5M5Y - chains A and H of the 17 polymer chains in the assembly; structure by electron microscopy, 4.00 A resolution.

== Chain A ==
Protein: DNA-directed RNA polymerase I subunit RPA190
From: Saccharomyces cerevisiae
Notes: EC 2.7.7.6
UniProtKB: P10964 (RPA1_YEAST); residue numbers follow UniProt; this construct covers 1-1664
Sequence (1664 residues; each row starts with the number of its first residue):
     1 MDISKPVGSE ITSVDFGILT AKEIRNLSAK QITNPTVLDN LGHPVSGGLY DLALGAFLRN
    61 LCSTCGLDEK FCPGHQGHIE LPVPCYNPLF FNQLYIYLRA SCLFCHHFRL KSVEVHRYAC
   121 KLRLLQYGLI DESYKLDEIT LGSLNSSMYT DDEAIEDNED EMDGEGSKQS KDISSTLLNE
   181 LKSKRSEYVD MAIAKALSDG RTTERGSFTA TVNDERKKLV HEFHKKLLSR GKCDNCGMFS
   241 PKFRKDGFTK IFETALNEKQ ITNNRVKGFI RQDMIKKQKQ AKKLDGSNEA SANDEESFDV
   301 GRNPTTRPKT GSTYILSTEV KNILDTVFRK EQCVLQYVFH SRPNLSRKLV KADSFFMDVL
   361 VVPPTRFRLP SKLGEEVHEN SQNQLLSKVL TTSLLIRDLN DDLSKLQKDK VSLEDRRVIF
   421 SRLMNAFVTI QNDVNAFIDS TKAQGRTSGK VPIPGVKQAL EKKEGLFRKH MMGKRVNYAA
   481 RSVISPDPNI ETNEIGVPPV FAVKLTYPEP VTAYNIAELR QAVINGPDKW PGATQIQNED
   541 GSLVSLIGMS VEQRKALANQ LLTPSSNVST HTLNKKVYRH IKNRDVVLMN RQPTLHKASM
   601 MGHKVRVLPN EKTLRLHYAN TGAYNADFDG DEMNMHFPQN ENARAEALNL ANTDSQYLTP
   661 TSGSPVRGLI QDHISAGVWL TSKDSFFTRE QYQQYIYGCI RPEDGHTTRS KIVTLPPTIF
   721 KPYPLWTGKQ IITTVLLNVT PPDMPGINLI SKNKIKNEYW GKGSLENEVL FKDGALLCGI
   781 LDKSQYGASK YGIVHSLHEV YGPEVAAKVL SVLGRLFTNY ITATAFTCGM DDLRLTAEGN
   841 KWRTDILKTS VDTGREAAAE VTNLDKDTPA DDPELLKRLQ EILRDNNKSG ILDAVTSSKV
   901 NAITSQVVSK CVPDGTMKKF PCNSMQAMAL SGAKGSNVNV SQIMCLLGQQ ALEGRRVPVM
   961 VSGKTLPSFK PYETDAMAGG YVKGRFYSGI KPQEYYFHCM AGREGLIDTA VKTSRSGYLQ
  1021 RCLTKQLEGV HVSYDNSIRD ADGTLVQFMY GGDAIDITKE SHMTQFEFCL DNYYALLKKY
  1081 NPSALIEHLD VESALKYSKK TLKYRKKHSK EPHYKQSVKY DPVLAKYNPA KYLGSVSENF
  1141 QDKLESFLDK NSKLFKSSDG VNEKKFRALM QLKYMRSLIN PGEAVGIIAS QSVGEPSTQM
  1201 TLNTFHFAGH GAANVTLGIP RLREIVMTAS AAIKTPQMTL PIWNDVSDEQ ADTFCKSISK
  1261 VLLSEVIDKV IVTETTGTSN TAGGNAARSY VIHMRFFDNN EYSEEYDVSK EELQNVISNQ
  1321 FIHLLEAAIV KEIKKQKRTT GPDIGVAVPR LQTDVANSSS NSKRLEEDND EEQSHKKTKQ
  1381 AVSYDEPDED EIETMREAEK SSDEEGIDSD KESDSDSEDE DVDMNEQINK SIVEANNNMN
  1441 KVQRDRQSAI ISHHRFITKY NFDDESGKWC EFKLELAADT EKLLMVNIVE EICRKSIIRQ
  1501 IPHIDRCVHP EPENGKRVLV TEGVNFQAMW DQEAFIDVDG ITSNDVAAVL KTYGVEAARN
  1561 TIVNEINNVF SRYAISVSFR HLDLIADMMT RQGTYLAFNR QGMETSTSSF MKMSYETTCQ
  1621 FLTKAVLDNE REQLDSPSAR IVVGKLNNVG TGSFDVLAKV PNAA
Unresolved in the structure: 143-171, 271-311, 407-416, 1154-1159, 1206-1213, 1278-1286, 1339-1432, 1664
Curated features (UniProtKB/Swiss-Prot):
  - region: P992 to E1004 (Bridging helix)
  - binding site (Zn(2+)): C62, C65, C72, H75, C102, C105, C233, C236
  - binding site (Mg(2+)): D627, D629, D631
  - modified residue (Phosphoserine): S889, S1636
Metal / ion sites: Zn2+ site 1: C62, C65, C72, H75; Zn2+ site 2: C102, C105, C233, C236
What the authors report for this chain:
  - conformationally variable residues (order/disorder transition): K1012 to S1016

== Chain H ==
Protein: DNA-directed RNA polymerases I, II, and III subunit RPABC3
From: Saccharomyces cerevisiae
UniProtKB: P20436 (RPAB3_YEAST); residues 1-146 here = UniProt positions 1-146
Sequence (146 residues; row label = number of the first residue in the row):
     1 MSNTLFDDIF QVSEVDPGRY NKVCRIEAAS TTQDQCKLTL DINVELFPVA AQDSLTVTIA
    61 SSLNLEDTPA NDSSATRSWR PPQAGDRSLA DDYDYVMYGT AYKFEEVSKD LIAVYYSFGG
   121 LLMRLEGNYR NLNNLKQENA YLLIRR
Unresolved in the structure: 1-2, 65-74
Curated features (UniProtKB/Swiss-Prot):
  - region: D16 to T39 (Non-specific ssDNA binding)
  - modified residue: S2 (N-acetylserine), T68 (Phosphothreonine)

== Chain A / chain H interface ==
Contacting residue pairs - 51 pairs, chain A then chain H:
  K683(A) - Y20(H)
  K683(A) - V23(H)
  K683(A) - D41(H)  salt bridge
  K683(A) - G120(H)
  D684(A) - Y20(H)
  D684(A) - N21(H)  hydrogen bond (side chain-backbone)
  D684(A) - K22(H)
  D684(A) - V23(H)
  F686(A) - K22(H)
  F686(A) - N43(H)
  T714(A) - S78(H)
  P716(A) - W79(H)  hydrophobic
  P717(A) - W79(H)
  P717(A) - Y98(H)
  T718(A) - M97(H)
  T718(A) - Y98(H)  hydrogen bond (backbone-backbone)
  T718(A) - F118(H)
  I719(A) - Y95(H)
  I719(A) - V96(H)
  F720(A) - W79(H)
  F720(A) - V96(H)  hydrogen bond (backbone-backbone)
  F720(A) - M97(H)
  F720(A) - Y98(H)  hydrophobic
  K721(A) - A90(H)  hydrogen bond (side chain-backbone)
  K721(A) - Y93(H)  hydrogen bond (side chain-backbone)
  K721(A) - D94(H)
  K721(A) - Y95(H)
  K721(A) - V96(H)
  P722(A) - L46(H)
  Y723(A) - L46(H)
  P724(A) - W79(H)  hydrophobic
  L725(A) - N43(H)
  L725(A) - L46(H)  hydrophobic
  T727(A) - G119(H)
  K729(A) - G119(H)
  K729(A) - G120(H)
  W760(A) - G18(H)
  W760(A) - Y20(H)
  K762(A) - E14(H)  salt bridge
  K762(A) - D16(H)
  K762(A) - R25(H)  hydrogen bond (backbone-side chain)
  K762(A) - E27(H)  salt bridge
  S764(A) - Y20(H)
  E766(A) - G120(H)
  L777(A) - T100(H)
  L777(A) - Y102(H)  hydrophobic
  L777(A) - S117(H)  hydrogen bond (backbone-side chain)
  L777(A) - G119(H)
  L777(A) - G120(H)  hydrogen bond (backbone-backbone)
  C778(A) - L122(H)  hydrophobic
  K919(A) - R19(H)
Also at the interface, not in a pair above, chain A (32 interface residues in all): R689, W726, Y759, G763, L770, K772, L776, F920, P921
Also at the interface, not in a pair above, chain H (33 interface residues in all): P81, D91, A101, Y141

== Overview ==
32 residues of chain A face 33 of chain H across their interface, with 8 hydrogen bonds and 3 salt bridges.
Polar contacts include K683(A)-D41(H), K762(A)-E14(H) and K762(A)-E27(H). C62(A), C65(A), C72(A) and H75(A)
form the Zn2+ site 1. UniProt lists 8 Zn2+-binding residues and 3 Mg2+-binding residues on chain A. From the
paper: conformational variability at K1012(A).
Here chain A is DNA-directed RNA polymerase I subunit RPA190 and chain H is DNA-directed RNA polymerases I,
II, and III subunit RPABC3, both from Saccharomyces cerevisiae. Entry 5M5Y (RNA Polymerase I elongation
complex 2) was determined by electron microscopy together with 5M5X, 5M64 and 5M5W from the same study.
